Entry 7ZXQ (electron microscopy, 3.53 A resolution); this record covers chains A and B of the 6 polymer chains in the assembly.

[Chain A (and B)]
Molecule: Gap junction beta-1 protein
From: Homo sapiens
Notes: chain B of this document is another copy of the same molecule, construct and numbering; everything in this record applies to it too
UniProtKB: P08034 (CXB1_HUMAN); residues 1-283 here = UniProt positions 1-283
Chain sequence (283 residues; each row starts with the number of its first residue):
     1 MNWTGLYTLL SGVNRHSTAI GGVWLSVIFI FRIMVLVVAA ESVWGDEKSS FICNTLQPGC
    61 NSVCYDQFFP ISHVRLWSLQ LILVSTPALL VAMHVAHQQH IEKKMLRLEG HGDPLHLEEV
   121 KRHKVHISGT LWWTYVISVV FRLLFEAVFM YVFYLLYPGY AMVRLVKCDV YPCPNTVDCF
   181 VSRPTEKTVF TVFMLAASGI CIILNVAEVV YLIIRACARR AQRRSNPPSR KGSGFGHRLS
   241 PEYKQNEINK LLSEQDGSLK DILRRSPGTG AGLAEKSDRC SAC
Unresolved in the structure: 108-121, 221-283
Differences from the reference sequence: variant Gly-22 (Arg in P08034)
Disulfides: Cys-53/Cys-179, Cys-60/Cys-173, Cys-64/Cys-168
Curated features (UniProtKB/Swiss-Prot):
  - modified residue (Phosphoserine): Ser-233, Ser-258, Ser-266, Ser-277
  - natural variant: Trp-3 (W3R: In CMTX1; W3S: In CMTX1), Tyr-7 to Thr-8 (sequence variant, change not given here; In CMTX1), Tyr-7 (Y7C: In CMTX1), Thr-8 (T8I: In CMTX1; T8P: In CMTX1), Leu-9 (L9W: In CMTX1), Ser-11 (S11G: In CMTX1), Gly-12 (G12S: In CMTX1), Val-13 (V13L: In CMTX1; V13M: In CMTX1), Asn-14 (N14K: In CMTX1), Arg-15 (R15Q: In CMTX1; R15W: In CMTX1), His-16 (H16P: In CMTX1), Ile-20 to Gly-21 (sequence variant, change not given here; In CMTX1), 125 further natural variant entries in UniProt
Reported in the primary citation:
  - mutagenesis - W3S: unchanged localization
  - disease-associated variants - W3S (citing earlier work)

[How chain A and chain B interact]
Contacting residue pairs - 48 pairs, chain A then chain B:
  Asn-2(A) with Asn-2(B), hydrogen bond
  Gly-5(A) with Trp-3(B)
  Thr-8(A) with Trp-3(B)
  Leu-9(A) with Trp-3(B); Tyr-7(B)
  Lys-48(A) with Ser-182(B)
  Gln-57(A) with Asn-54(B)
  Pro-58(A) with Asn-54(B)
  Gly-59(A) with Ile-52(B)
  Ser-62(A) with Ser-182(B)
  Tyr-65(A) with Arg-183(B)
  Asp-66(A) with Ser-182(B); Arg-183(B), salt bridge; Pro-184(B)
  Phe-69(A) with Arg-183(B), hydrogen bond (backbone-side chain)
  Pro-70(A) with Arg-183(B), hydrogen bond (backbone-side chain); Thr-185(B); Glu-186(B)
  Ile-71(A) with Arg-183(B); Glu-186(B)
  Ser-72(A) with Glu-186(B), hydrogen bond (backbone-side chain)
  Arg-75(A) with Ser-42(B); Glu-186(B)
  Ser-78(A) with Val-38(B)
  Leu-79(A) with Phe-190(B), hydrophobic; Phe-193(B), hydrophobic
  Ile-82(A) with Phe-31(B), hydrophobic; Met-34(B), hydrophobic; Val-38(B), hydrophobic
  Leu-83(A) with Phe-31(B), hydrophobic
  Thr-86(A) with Phe-31(B)
  Leu-89(A) with Val-27(B), hydrophobic
  Leu-90(A) with Trp-24(B), hydrophobic; Val-27(B), hydrophobic
  Ala-92(A) with Tyr-7(B)
  Met-93(A) with Tyr-7(B); Val-23(B); Ser-26(B), hydrogen bond; Val-27(B), hydrophobic; Ile-30(B), hydrophobic
  His-94(A) with Val-23(B)
  His-97(A) with Ser-17(B); Ala-19(B)
  His-100(A) with Val-13(B)
  Tyr-171(A) with Leu-165(B), hydrophobic; Asp-178(B), hydrogen bond; Phe-180(B), hydrophobic
  Pro-172(A) with Phe-180(B)
Interface residues without a listed pair, chain A (32 interface residues in all): Val-63, Lys-104
Interface residues without a listed pair, chain B (34 interface residues in all): Met-1, Arg-15, His-16, Val-35, Val-43, Val-181, Val-189

[In short]
32 residues of chain A face 34 of chain B across their interface; the contacts include 6 hydrogen bonds and 1
salt bridge. Polar pairs include Asp-66(A)/Arg-183(B), Asn-2(A)/Asn-2(B) and Phe-69(A)/Arg-183(B). From the
paper: W3S of chain A leaves localization unchanged.
Both chains are Gap junction beta-1 protein (Homo sapiens). Entry 7ZXQ (cryo-EM structure of Connexin 32 R22G
mutation hemi channel) was determined by electron microscopy, deposited together with 7ZXM, 7ZXN, 7ZXO, 7ZXP
and 7ZXT.
